PDB entry 6ZHA | electron microscopy, 3.91 A resolution | chains A and B of the 5 polymer chains in the assembly

== Chain A ==
Protein: DNA-dependent protein kinase catalytic subunit, DNA-PKcs
Source organism: Homo sapiens
Notes: EC 2.7.11.1
Reference sequence: P78527 (PRKDC_HUMAN); residue numbers follow UniProt; this construct covers 1-4128
Chain sequence (4156 residues; numbered 1 to 6023; 1867 numbers in that range are skipped by the numbering (no residue carries them; nothing is unmodelled there); the number before each row is that of its first residue; X marks 28 residues of unknown identity (built as UNK)):
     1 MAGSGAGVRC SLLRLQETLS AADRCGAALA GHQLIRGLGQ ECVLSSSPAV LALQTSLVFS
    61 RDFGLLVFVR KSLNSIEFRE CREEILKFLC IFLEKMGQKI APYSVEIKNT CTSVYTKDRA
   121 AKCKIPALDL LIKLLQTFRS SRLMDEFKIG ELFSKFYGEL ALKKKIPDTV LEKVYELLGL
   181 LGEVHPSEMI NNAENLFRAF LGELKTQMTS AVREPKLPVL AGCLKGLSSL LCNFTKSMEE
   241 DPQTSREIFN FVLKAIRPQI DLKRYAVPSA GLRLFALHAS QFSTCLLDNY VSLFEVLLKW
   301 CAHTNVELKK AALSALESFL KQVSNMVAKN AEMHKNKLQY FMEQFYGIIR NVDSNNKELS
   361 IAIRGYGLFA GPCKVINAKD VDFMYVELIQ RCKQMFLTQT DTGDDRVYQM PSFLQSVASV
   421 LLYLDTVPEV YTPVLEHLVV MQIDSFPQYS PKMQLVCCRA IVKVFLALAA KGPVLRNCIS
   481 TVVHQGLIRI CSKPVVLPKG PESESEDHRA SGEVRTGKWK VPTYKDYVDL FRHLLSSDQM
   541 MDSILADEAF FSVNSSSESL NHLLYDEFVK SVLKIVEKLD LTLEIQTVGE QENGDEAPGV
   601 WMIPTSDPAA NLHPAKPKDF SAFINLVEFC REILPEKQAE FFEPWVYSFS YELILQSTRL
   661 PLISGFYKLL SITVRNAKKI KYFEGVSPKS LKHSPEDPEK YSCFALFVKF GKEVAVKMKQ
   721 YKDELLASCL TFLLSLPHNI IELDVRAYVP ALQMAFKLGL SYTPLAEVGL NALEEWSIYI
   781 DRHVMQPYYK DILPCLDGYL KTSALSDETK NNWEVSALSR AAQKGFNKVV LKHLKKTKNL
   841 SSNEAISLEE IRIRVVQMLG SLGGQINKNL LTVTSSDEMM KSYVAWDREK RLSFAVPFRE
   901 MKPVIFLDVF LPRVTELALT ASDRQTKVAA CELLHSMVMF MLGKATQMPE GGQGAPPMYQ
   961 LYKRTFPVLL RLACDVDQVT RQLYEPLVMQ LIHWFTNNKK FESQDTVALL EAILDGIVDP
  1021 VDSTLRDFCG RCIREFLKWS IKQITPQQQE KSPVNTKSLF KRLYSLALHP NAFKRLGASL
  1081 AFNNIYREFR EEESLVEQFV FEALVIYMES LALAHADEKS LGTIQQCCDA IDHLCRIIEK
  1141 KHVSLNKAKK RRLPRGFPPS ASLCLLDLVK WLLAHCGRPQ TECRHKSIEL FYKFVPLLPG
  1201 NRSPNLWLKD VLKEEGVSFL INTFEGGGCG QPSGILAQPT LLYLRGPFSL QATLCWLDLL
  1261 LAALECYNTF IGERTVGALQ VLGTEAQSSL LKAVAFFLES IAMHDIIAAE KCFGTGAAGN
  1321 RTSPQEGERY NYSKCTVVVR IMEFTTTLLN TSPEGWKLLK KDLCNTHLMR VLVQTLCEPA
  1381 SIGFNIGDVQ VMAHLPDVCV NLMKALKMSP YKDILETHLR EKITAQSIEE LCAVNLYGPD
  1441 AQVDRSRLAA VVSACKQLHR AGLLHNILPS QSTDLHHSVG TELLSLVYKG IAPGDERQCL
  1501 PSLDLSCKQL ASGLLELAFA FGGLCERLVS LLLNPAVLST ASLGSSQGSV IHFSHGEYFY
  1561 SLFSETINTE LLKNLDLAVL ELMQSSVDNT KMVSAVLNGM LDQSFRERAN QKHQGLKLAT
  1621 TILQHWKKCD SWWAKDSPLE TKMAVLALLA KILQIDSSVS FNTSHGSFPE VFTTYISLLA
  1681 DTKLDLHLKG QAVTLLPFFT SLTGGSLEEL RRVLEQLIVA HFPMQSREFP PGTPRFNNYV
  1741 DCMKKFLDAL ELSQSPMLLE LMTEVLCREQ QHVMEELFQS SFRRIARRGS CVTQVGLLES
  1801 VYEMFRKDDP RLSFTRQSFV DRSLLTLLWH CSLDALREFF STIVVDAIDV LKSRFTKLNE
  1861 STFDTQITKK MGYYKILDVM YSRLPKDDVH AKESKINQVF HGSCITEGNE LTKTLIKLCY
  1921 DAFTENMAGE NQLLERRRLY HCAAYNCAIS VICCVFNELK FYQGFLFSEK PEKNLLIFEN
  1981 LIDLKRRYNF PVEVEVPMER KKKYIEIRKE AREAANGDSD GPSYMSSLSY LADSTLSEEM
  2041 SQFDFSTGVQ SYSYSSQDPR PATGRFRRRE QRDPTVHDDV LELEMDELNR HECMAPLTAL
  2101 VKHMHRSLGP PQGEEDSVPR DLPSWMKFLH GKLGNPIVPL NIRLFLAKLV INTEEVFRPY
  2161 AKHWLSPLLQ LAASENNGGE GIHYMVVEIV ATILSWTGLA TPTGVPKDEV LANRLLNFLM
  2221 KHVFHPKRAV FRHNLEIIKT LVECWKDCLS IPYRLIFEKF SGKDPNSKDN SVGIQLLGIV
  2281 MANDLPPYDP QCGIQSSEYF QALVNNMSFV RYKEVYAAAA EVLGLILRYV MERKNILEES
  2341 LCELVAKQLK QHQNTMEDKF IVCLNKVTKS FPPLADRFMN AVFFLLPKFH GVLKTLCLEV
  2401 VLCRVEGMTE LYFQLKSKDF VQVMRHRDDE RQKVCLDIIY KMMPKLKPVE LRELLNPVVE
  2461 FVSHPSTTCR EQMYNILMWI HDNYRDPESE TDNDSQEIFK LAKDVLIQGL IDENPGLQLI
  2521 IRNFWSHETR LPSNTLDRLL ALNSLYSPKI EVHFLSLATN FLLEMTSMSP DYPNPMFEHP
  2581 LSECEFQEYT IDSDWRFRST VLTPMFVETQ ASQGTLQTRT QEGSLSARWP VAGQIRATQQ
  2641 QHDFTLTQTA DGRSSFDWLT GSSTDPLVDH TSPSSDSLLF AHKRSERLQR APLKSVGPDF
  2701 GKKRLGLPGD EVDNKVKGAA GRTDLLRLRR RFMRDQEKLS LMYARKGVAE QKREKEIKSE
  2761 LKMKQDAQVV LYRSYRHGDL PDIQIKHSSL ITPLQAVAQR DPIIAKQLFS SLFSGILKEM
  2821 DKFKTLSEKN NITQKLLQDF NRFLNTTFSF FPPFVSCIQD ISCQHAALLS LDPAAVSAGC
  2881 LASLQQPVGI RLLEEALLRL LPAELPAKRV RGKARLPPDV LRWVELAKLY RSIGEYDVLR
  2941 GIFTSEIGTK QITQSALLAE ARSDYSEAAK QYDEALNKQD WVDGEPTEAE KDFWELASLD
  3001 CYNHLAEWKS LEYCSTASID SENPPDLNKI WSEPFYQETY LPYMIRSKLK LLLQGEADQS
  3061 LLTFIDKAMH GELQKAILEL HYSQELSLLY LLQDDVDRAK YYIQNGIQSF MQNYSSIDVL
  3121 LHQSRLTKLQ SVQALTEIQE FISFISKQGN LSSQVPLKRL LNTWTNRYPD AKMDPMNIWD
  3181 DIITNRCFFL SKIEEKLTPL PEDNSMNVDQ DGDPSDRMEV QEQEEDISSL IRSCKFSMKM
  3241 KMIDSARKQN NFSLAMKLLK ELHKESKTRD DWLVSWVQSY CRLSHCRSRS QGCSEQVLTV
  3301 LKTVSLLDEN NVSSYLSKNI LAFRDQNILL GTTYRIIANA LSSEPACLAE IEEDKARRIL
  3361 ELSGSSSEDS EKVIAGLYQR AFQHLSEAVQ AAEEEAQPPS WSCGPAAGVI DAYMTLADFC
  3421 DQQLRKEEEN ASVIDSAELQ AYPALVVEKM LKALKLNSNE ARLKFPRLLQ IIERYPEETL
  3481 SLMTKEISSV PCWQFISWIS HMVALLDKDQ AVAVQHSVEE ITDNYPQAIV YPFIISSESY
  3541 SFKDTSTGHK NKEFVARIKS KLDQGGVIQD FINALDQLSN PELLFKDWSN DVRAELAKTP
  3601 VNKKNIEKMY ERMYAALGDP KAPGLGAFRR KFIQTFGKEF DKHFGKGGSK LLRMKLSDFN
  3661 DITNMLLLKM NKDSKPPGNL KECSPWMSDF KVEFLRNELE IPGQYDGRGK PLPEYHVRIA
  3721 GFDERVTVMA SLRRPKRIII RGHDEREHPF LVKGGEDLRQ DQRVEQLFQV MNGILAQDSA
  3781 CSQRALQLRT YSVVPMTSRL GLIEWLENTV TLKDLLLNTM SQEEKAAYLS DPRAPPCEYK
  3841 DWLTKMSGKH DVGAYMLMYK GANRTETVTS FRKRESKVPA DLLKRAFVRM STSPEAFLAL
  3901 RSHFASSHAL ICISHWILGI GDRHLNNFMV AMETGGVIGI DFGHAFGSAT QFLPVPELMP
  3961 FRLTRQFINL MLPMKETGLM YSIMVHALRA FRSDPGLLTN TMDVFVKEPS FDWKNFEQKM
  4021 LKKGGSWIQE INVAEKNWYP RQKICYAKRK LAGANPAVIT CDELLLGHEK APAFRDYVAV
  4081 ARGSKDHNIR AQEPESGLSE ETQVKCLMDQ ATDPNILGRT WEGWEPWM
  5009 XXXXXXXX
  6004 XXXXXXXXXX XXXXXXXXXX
Unresolved in the structure: 1-9, 499-518, 587-601, 689-696, 805-844, 948-955, 1315-1318, 1541-1548, 1987-2084, 2109-2118, 2597-2766, 2903-2915, 3198-3225, 3397-3405, 3430-3438
Swiss-Prot annotation at these positions:
  - region: Leu1503 to Leu1538 (Interaction with C1D), Glu2737 to Gln2765 (May split the end of the DNA molecule, with the two strands separating around the region), Val3728 to Arg3734 (G-loop), Gly3919 to Asn3927 (Catalytic loop), Gly3939 to Thr3964 (Activation loop)
  - site: Asp2020, Gly2021 (Cleavage)
  - modified residue: Lys117 (N6-acetyllysine), Ser511 (Phosphoserine), Ser687 (Phosphoserine), Lys828 (N6-acetyllysine), Ser841 (Phosphoserine), Ser893 (Phosphoserine), Ser1065 (Phosphoserine), Lys1209 (N6-acetyllysine), Lys1970 (N6-acetyllysine), Ser2056 (Phosphoserine), Lys2259 (N6-acetyllysine), Thr2535 (Phosphothreonine), Thr2609 (Phosphothreonine), Ser2612 (Phosphoserine), Thr2638 (Phosphothreonine), Thr2647 (Phosphothreonine), Ser2789 (Phosphoserine), Ser3205 (Phosphoserine), Lys3241 (N6-acetyllysine), Lys3260 (N6-acetyllysine) and 6 more in UniProt
  - natural variant: Lys263 (K263N: In a lung adenocarcinoma sample), Gly500 (G500S: In a metastatic melanoma sample), Arg1136 (R1136H: In a colorectal adenocarcinoma sample), Arg1447 (R1447M: In a lung squamous cell carcinoma sample), Ala1680 (A1680V: In a metastatic melanoma sample), Ser2810 (S2810N: In a metastatic melanoma sample), Gly2941 (G2941A: In a lung neuroendocrine carcinoma sample), Leu3062 (L3062R: In IMD26), Ala3574 (A3574V: In IMD26)
  - mutagenesis: Leu1510 (L1510P: Loss of interaction with C1D), Glu1516 to Leu1517 (Loss of interaction with C1D), Thr2609 (T2609A: Leads to radiation sensitivity and impaired DSB joining. Gives rise to reduced phosphorylation; when associated with A-2612), Ser2612 (S2612A: Reduced phosphorylation; when associated with A-2609), Thr2638 (T2638A: Alleviates phosphorylation, leaves a fully active enzyme with compromised cellular resistance to ionizing radiation without affecting DNA end joining; when associated with A-2647), Thr2647 (T2647A: Alleviates phosphorylation, leaves a fully active enzyme with compromised cellular resistance to ionizing radiation without affecting DNA end joining; when associated with A-2638)

== Chain B ==
Protein: X-ray repair cross-complementing protein 6
Source organism: Homo sapiens
Notes: EC 3.6.4.-, 4.2.99.-
Reference sequence: P12956 (XRCC6_HUMAN); numbering as in UniProt (aligned over 1-609)
Chain sequence (609 residues; numbered 1 to 609; the number before each row is that of its first residue):
     1 MSGWESYYKT EGDEEAEEEQ EENLEASGDY KYSGRDSLIF LVDASKAMFE SQSEDELTPF
    61 DMSIQCIQSV YISKIISSDR DLLAVVFYGT EKDKNSVNFK NIYVLQELDN PGAKRILELD
   121 QFKGQQGQKR FQDMMGHGSD YSLSEVLWVC ANLFSDVQFK MSHKRIMLFT NEDNPHGNDS
   181 AKASRARTKA GDLRDTGIFL DLMHLKKPGG FDISLFYRDI ISIAEDEDLR VHFEESSKLE
   241 DLLRKVRAKE TRKRALSRLK LKLNKDIVIS VGIYNLVQKA LKPPPIKLYR ETNEPVKTKT
   301 RTFNTSTGGL LLPSDTKRSQ IYGSRQIILE KEETEELKRF DDPGLMLMGF KPLVLLKKHH
   361 YLRPSLFVYP EESLVIGSST LFSALLIKCL EKEVAALCRY TPRRNIPPYF VALVPQEEEL
   421 DDQKIQVTPP GFQLVFLPFA DDKRKMPFTE KIMATPEQVG KMKAIVEKLR FTYRSDSFEN
   481 PVLQQHFRNL EALALDLMEP EQAVDLTLPK VEAMNKRLGS LVDEFKELVY PPDYNPEGKV
   541 TKRKHDNEGS GSKRPKVEYS EEELKTHISK GTLGKFTVPM LKEACRAYGL KSGLKKQELL
   601 EALTKHFQD
Unresolved in the structure: 1-31, 223-236, 535-609
Swiss-Prot annotation at these positions:
  - region: Val578 to Glu583 (Interaction with BAX)
  - active site: Lys31 (Schiff-base intermediate with DNA)
  - modified residue: Ser2 (N-acetylserine), Ser6 (Phosphoserine), Ser27 (Phosphoserine), Lys31 (N6-acetyllysine), Ser51 (Phosphoserine), Ser306 (Phosphoserine), Lys317 (N6-acetyllysine), Lys331 (N6-acetyllysine), Lys338 (N6-acetyllysine), Thr455 (Phosphothreonine), Lys461 (N6-acetyllysine), Ser477 (Phosphoserine), Ser520 (Phosphoserine), Lys539 (N6-acetyllysine), Lys542 (N6-acetyllysine), Lys544 (N6-acetyllysine), Ser550 (Phosphoserine), Lys553 (N6-acetyllysine), Lys556 (N6-acetyllysine), Ser560 (Phosphoserine) and 1 more in UniProt
  - cross-link (Glycyl lysine isopeptide (Lys-Gly)): Lys287 (interchain with G-Cter in SUMO2), Lys317 (interchain with G-Cter in SUMO2), Lys556 (interchain with G-Cter in SUMO2)
  - mutagenesis: Lys31 (K31A: Diminishes the ability to form a Schiff base. Abolishes adduct formation; when associated with A-160 and A-164), Lys160 (K160A: Abolishes adduct formation; when associated with A-31 and A-160), Lys164 (K164A: Abolishes adduct formation; when associated with A-31 and A-164), Lys539 (K539Q: Complete loss of suppression of BAX-induced apoptosis; K539R: No effect on suppression of BAX-induced apoptosis), Lys542 (K542Q: Complete loss of suppression of BAX-induced apoptosis; K542R: No effect on suppression of BAX-induced apoptosis), Lys544 (K544R: No effect on suppression of BAX-induced apoptosis), Lys553 (K553Q: Partial loss of suppression of BAX-induced apoptosis; K553R: No effect on suppression of BAX-induced apoptosis), Lys556 (K556R: No effect on suppression of BAX-induced apoptosis), Lys570 (K570R: Loss of methylation; loss of anti-apoptotic activity; no effect on XRCC5 stabilization)

== How chain A and chain B interact ==
Pairs across the interface - 30 pairs, chain A then chain B:
  Tyr157(A) with Leu312(B)
  Ala161(A) with Arg301(B), hydrogen bond (backbone-side chain)
  Leu162(A) with Lys299(B); Thr300(B); Arg301(B)
  Lys163(A) with Arg301(B)
  Ala199(A) with Leu312(B), hydrophobic
  Gly202(A) with Ser314(B)
  Thr209(A) with Glu332(B)
  Ser210(A) with Glu332(B)
  Val212(A) with Glu332(B); Glu336(B); Arg339(B); Arg404(B)
  Arg213(A) with Glu332(B); Glu335(B)
  Lys2350(A) with Asp195(B), salt bridge
  Asn2380(A) with Asp192(B), hydrogen bond
  Phe2384(A) with Ala151(B); Ser155(B); Thr196(B)
  Pro2387(A) with Ser155(B); Gln158(B)
  Lys2388(A) with Val157(B)
  Phe2413(A) with Phe99(B), hydrophobic; Trp148(B), hydrophobic
  Gln2414(A) with Trp148(B)
  Ser2417(A) with Asn152(B), hydrogen bond
  Lys2418(A) with Asn152(B); Ser155(B)
Also at the interface, not in a pair above, chain A (21 interface residues in all): Asn195, Arg198
Also at the interface, not in a pair above, chain B (29 interface residues in all): Val97, Phe154, Phe159, Lys164, Lys189, Ile198, Leu310, Leu311, Asn405

== Overview ==
The interface between chain A and chain B involves 21 residues on one side and 29 on the other, with 3
hydrogen bonds and 1 salt bridge. Among the polar pairs are Lys2350(A)-Asp195(B), Ala161(A)-Arg301(B) and
Asn2380(A)-Asp192(B).
Chain A is DNA-dependent protein kinase catalytic subunit, DNA-PKcs and chain B is X-ray repair
cross-complementing protein 6, both from Homo sapiens; the structure, Cryo-EM structure of DNA-PK monomer, was
determined by electron microscopy, deposited together with 6ZH8 and 6ZHE.
